PDB entry 1KYI | X-ray diffraction, 3.10 A resolution | chains G and L of the 24 polymer chains in the assembly

[Chain G (and L)]
Name: ATP-dependent protease hslV
Source organism: Haemophilus influenzae
Notes: EC 3.4.99.-; chain L of this document is another copy of the same molecule, construct and numbering; everything in this record applies to it too
UniProt: P43772 (HSLV_HAEIN); numbering as in UniProt (aligned over 1-174)
Amino-acid sequence (174 residues; numbered 1 to 174; the number before each row is that of its first residue):
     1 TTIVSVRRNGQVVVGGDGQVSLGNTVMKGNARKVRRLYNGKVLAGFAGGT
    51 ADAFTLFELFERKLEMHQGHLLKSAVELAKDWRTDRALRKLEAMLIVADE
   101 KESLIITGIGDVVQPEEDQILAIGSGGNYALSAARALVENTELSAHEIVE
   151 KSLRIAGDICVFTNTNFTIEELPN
Disordered / not traced: 174
Covalently attached groups: compound LVS linked to Thr1
Ligand contacts: LVS (4-iodo-3-nitrophenyl acetyl-leucinyl-leucinyl-leucinyl-vinylsulfone): Gln19, Val20, Ser21, Leu22, Met27, Lys33, Phe46, Ala47, Gly48, Gly49, Thr50, Ala53, Gly124, Ser125, Phe162
UniProt features mapped onto this chain:
  - active site: Thr2

[Interface between chain G and chain L]
Residue-residue contacts (16; chain G residue first):
  Thr25(G) - Asn128(L)
  Met27(G) - Ile105(L)  hydrophobic
  Lys28(G) - Val113(L)
  Lys28(G) - Gln114(L)  hydrogen bond (side chain-backbone)
  Gly29(G) - Glu116(L)  hydrogen bond (backbone-side chain)
  Asn30(G) - Glu116(L)  hydrogen bond
  Thr50(G) - Asp111(L)  hydrogen bond
  Ala51(G) - Ile109(L)
  Ala51(G) - Gly110(L)
  Phe54(G) - Arg83(L)
  Thr55(G) - Arg83(L)
  Glu58(G) - Arg83(L)  salt bridge
  Arg89(G) - Trp82(L)  hydrogen bond (side chain-backbone)
  Arg89(G) - Thr84(L)  hydrogen bond (side chain-backbone)
  Arg89(G) - Asp85(L)
  Arg89(G) - Ala87(L)
Interface residues without a listed pair, chain G (13 interface residues in all): Leu22, Leu88
Interface residues without a listed pair, chain L (17 interface residues in all): Lys80, Met94, Pro115, Glu117

[Summary]
Chain G and chain L form an interface of 13 and 17 residues respectively, with 6 hydrogen bonds and 1 salt
bridge. Among the polar pairs are Glu58(G)-Arg83(L), Lys28(G)-Gln114(L) and Gly29(G)-Glu116(L). Compound LVS
is covalently linked to Thr1(G).
Both chains are ATP-dependent protease hslV (Haemophilus influenzae). Entry 1KYI (HslUV (H. influenzae)-NLVS
Vinyl Sulfone Inhibitor Complex) was determined by X-ray diffraction.
